Entry 5A0Y (X-ray diffraction, 1.10 A resolution); this record covers chains A and B of the 6 polymer chains in the assembly.

== Chain A ==
Protein: Methyl-coenzyme M reductase I subunit alpha
From: Methanothermobacter marburgensis
Notes: EC 2.8.4.1
Reference sequence: P11558 (MCRA_METTM); residues 1-550 here = UniProt positions 1-550
Sequence (550 residues; row label = number of the first residue in the row):
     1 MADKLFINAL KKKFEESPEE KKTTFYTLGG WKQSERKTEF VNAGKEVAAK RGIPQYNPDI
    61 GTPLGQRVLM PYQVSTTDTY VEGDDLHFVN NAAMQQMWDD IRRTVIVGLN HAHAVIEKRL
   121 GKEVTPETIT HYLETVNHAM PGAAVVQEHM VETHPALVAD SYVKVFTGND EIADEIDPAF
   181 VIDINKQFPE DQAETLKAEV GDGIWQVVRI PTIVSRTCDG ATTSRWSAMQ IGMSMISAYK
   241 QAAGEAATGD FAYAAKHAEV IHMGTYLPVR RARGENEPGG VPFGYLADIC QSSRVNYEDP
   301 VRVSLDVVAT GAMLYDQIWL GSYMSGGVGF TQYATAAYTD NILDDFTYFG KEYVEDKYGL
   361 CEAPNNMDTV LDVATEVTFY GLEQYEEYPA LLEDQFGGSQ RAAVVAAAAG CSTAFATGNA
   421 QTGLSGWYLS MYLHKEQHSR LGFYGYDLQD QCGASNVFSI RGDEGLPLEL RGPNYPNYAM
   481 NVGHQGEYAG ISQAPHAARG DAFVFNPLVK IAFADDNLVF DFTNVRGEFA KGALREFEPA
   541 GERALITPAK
Disordered / not traced: 1
Modified positions: His257 (n1-methylated histidine; MHS); Arg271 (5-methyl-arginine; AGM); Gln400 (2-methyl-glutamine; MGN); Gly445 (thioglycin; GL3); Asp450 (didehydroaspartate; DYA); Cys452 (s-methylcysteine; SMC)
Swiss-Prot annotation at these positions:
  - binding site (coenzyme F430): Gln147
  - binding site (coenzyme B): Arg225, Lys256, His257, Arg270
  - binding site (coenzyme M): Tyr333, Tyr444
  - modified residue: His257 (Pros-methylhistidine), Arg271 (5-methylarginine), Gly445 (1-thioglycine), Cys452 (S-methylcysteine)
Bound ions: Mg2+: Lys11, Phe14; Na+: Ile60, Thr62; factor 430 Ni: Gln147 (together with 1-thioethanesulfonic acid); K+: Ser215, Arg216, Cys218 (shared with 3 residues of chain D)
Ligand contacts:
  - 1-thioethanesulfonic acid (COM): Tyr333, Phe443, Tyr444, Gly445
  - factor 430 (F43), molecule 1: Ala143, Ala144, Val145, Val146, Gln147, Met150, Val151, Met229, Gln230, Met233, Ile236, Ala243, Gly244
  - factor 430 (F43), molecule 2: Gly326, Gly327, Val328, Gly329, Phe330, Thr331, Gln332, Tyr333, Phe396, Gly397, Gln400, Gly442, Phe443
  - Coenzyme B (TP7), molecule 1: Arg225, Lys256, His257
  - Coenzyme B (TP7), molecule 2: Arg270, Arg271, Leu320, Met324, Ser325, Phe330, Phe443, Ala479, Met480, Asn481, Val482

== Chain B ==
Protein: Methyl-coenzyme M reductase I subunit beta
From: Methanothermobacter marburgensis
Notes: EC 2.8.4.1
Reference sequence: P11560 (MCRB_METTM); residue numbers follow UniProt; this construct covers 1-443
Sequence (443 residues; row label = number of the first residue in the row):
     1 MAKFEDKVDL YDDRGNLVEE QVPLEALSPL RNPAIKSIVQ GIKRTVAVNL EGIENALKTA
    61 KVGGPACKIM GRELDLDIVG NAESIAAAAK EMIQVTEDDD TNVELLGGGK RALVQVPSAR
   121 FDVAAEYSAA PLVTATAFVQ AIINEFDVSM YDANMVKAAV LGRYPQSVEY MGANIATMLD
   181 IPQKLEGPGY ALRNIMVNHV VAATLKNTLQ AAALSTILEQ TAMFEMGDAV GAFERMHLLG
   241 LAYQGMNADN LVFDLVKANG KEGTVGSVIA DLVERALEDG VIKVEKELTD YKVYGTDDLA
   301 MWNAYAAAGL MAATMVNQGA ARAAQGVSST LLYYNDLIEF ETGLPSVDFG KVEGTAVGFS
   361 FFSHSIYGGG GPGIFNGNHI VTRHSKGFAI PCVAAAMALD AGTQMFSPEA TSGLIKEVFS
   421 QVDEFREPLK YVVEAAAEIK NEI
Disordered / not traced: 1
Swiss-Prot annotation at these positions:
  - binding site (coenzyme M): Tyr367
  - binding site (coenzyme B): Gly369
Bound ions: Mg2+ site 1 near Asp271 (its only coordinating residue here); Mg2+ site 2 near Asn441 (its only coordinating residue here)
Ligand contacts:
  - 1-thioethanesulfonic acid (COM): Phe361, Ser365, Tyr367
  - factor 430 (F43): Ser365, Ile366, Tyr367
  - Coenzyme B (TP7): Phe361, Phe362, Tyr367, Gly368, Gly369, His379, Ile380, Val381

== How chain A and chain B interact ==
Pairs across the interface (54; chain A residue first):
  Val269(A) - Gln183(B)
  Val269(A) - Lys184(B)
  Arg270(A) - Glu186(B)
  Arg270(A) - His379(B)  hydrogen bond
  Arg270(A) - Ile380(B)
  Arg271(A) - Glu186(B)
  Arg271(A) - Ile380(B)
  Phe330(A) - Tyr367(B)  hydrophobic
  Lys435(A) - Asp336(B)  salt bridge
  Lys435(A) - Glu353(B)  salt bridge
  Glu436(A) - Phe340(B)
  Phe443(A) - Phe361(B)  hydrophobic
  Tyr444(A) - Val357(B)
  Tyr444(A) - Ser360(B)
  Tyr444(A) - Phe361(B)
  Tyr444(A) - His364(B)
  Gly445(A) - Val357(B)
  Gly445(A) - Phe361(B)
  Tyr446(A) - Val357(B)
  Asp447(A) - Val357(B)
  Leu448(A) - Gly354(B)
  Leu448(A) - Val357(B)
  Leu448(A) - Gly358(B)
  Leu448(A) - Val381(B)
  Leu448(A) - His384(B)
  Gln451(A) - Gly350(B)
  Gln451(A) - Glu353(B)
  Gln451(A) - Gly354(B)
  Cys452(A) - Gly350(B)
  Cys452(A) - Lys351(B)
  Cys452(A) - His384(B)
  Ser455(A) - Phe349(B)
  Ser455(A) - Lys351(B)  hydrogen bond
  Asn456(A) - Lys351(B)  hydrogen bond
  Arg461(A) - Asp228(B)  hydrogen bond (side chain-backbone)
  Arg461(A) - Phe233(B)
  Arg461(A) - His237(B)  hydrogen bond
  Arg461(A) - Lys386(B)
  Asp463(A) - Tyr190(B)  hydrogen bond
  Asp463(A) - Met226(B)
  Asp463(A) - Arg383(B)  salt bridge
  Asp463(A) - Lys386(B)  salt bridge
  Glu464(A) - Lys351(B)
  Glu464(A) - Lys386(B)  salt bridge
  Pro476(A) - Ile380(B)
  Pro476(A) - Arg383(B)
  Pro476(A) - His384(B)
  Asn477(A) - His384(B)  hydrogen bond
  Ala479(A) - Ile380(B)  hydrophobic
  Met480(A) - Phe362(B)  hydrophobic
  Met480(A) - Ile380(B)
  Met480(A) - Val381(B)  hydrophobic
  Met480(A) - His384(B)
  Asn481(A) - Phe361(B)
Interface residues without a listed pair, chain A (28 interface residues in all): Pro268, Ser325, Ile460, Gly462
Interface residues without a listed pair, chain B (31 interface residues in all): Met236, Asp348, Thr355

== Summary ==
Chain A and chain B form an interface of 28 and 31 residues respectively, with 7 hydrogen bonds and 5 salt
bridges. Among the polar pairs are Lys435(A)-Asp336(B), Lys435(A)-Glu353(B) and Asp463(A)-Arg383(B).
Chain A is Methyl-coenzyme M reductase I subunit alpha and chain B is Methyl-coenzyme M reductase I subunit
beta, both from Methanothermobacter marburgensis; the structure, Methyl-coenzyme M reductase from
methanothermobacter marburgensis at 1.1 A resolution, was determined by X-ray diffraction, deposited together
with 5A8R, 5A8K and 5A8W.
